2ZYZ - chains C and D of the 4 polymer chains in the assembly; structure by X-ray diffraction, 1.70 A resolution.

== Chain C ==
Name: Putative uncharacterized protein PAE0789
From: Pyrobaculum aerophilum
Reference sequence: Q8ZYG6 (Q8ZYG6_PYRAE); residues 1-96 here = UniProt positions 1-96
Amino-acid sequence (116 residues; row label = number of the first residue in the row; numbers below 1 keep their minus sign (Met-19 is residue -19)):
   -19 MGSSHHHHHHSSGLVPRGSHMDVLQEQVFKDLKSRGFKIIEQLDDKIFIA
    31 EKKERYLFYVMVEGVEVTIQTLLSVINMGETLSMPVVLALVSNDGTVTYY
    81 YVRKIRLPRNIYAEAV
Disordered / not traced: -19 to 0
Sequence notes: expression tag (-19 to 0)

== Chain D ==
Name: tRNA-splicing endonuclease
From: Pyrobaculum aerophilum
Notes: EC 3.1.27.9
Reference sequence: Q8ZVI1 (ENDA_PYRAE); numbering as in UniProt (aligned over 1-183)
Amino-acid sequence (183 residues; each row starts with the number of its first residue):
     1 MIGYLRGLAVIVEDVEFARRLYKEGFYGRFLGYDKVKRDEVEKINAPLIL
    51 GLYEALYLAEKGRLKVMGEDGREVAPEELAALGRERMRNFDEIYKIYKYF
   101 RDLGYVVKSGLKFGALFSVYEKGPGIDHAPMVVVFLEPDKGISATDITRG
   151 GRLSHSVRKTWTLATVLRQTGEVVLLGFGWARL
UniProt features mapped onto this chain:
  - active site: Tyr120, His128, Lys159
What the authors report for this chain:
  - mutagenesis - R29DEL, L31DEL, D34DEL: abolished catalytic activity
  - mutagenesis - R29DEL, L31DEL, D34DEL: unchanged binding to Putative uncharacterized protein PAE0789 (chain C)

== How chain C and chain D interact ==
Residue-residue contacts (65; chain C residue first):
  Leu12(C) - Leu183(D)  hydrophobic
  Arg15(C) - Leu183(D)  hydrogen bond (side chain-backbone)
  Phe17(C) - Leu183(D)  hydrophobic
  Phe38(C) - Leu183(D)  hydrophobic
  Met41(C) - Ile142(D)
  Met41(C) - Ser143(D)
  Met41(C) - Ala144(D)
  Met41(C) - Ile147(D)  hydrophobic
  Glu46(C) - Lys140(D)  salt bridge
  Glu46(C) - Gly141(D)
  Glu46(C) - Ile142(D)
  Glu46(C) - Ser143(D)
  Val47(C) - Gly141(D)
  Val47(C) - Ile142(D)  hydrogen bond (backbone-backbone)
  Gln50(C) - Gln169(D)  hydrogen bond
  Leu52(C) - Leu176(D)  hydrophobic
  Leu53(C) - Leu167(D)  hydrophobic
  Leu53(C) - Leu176(D)  hydrophobic
  Leu68(C) - Ile147(D)  hydrophobic
  Leu68(C) - Phe178(D)  hydrophobic
  Leu70(C) - Ile147(D)  hydrophobic
  Leu70(C) - Thr148(D)
  Tyr79(C) - Trp180(D)
  Tyr79(C) - Ala181(D)  hydrogen bond (backbone-backbone)
  Tyr79(C) - Leu183(D)  hydrophobic
  Tyr80(C) - Ile147(D)  hydrophobic
  Tyr80(C) - Gly151(D)
  Tyr80(C) - Lys159(D)
  Tyr80(C) - Gly179(D)
  Tyr80(C) - Trp180(D)
  Tyr80(C) - Ala181(D)
  Tyr81(C) - Gly177(D)
  Tyr81(C) - Phe178(D)
  Tyr81(C) - Gly179(D)  hydrogen bond (backbone-backbone)
  Tyr81(C) - Trp180(D)
  Tyr81(C) - Ala181(D)
  Val82(C) - Gly177(D)
  Val82(C) - Phe178(D)  hydrophobic
  Arg83(C) - Leu176(D)
  Arg83(C) - Gly177(D)  hydrogen bond (backbone-backbone)
  Lys84(C) - Glu172(D)  salt bridge
  Lys84(C) - Leu175(D)
  Lys84(C) - Leu176(D)
  Ile85(C) - Thr162(D)
  Ile85(C) - Leu175(D)  hydrogen bond (backbone-backbone)
  Ile85(C) - Leu176(D)
  Ile85(C) - Gly177(D)
  Leu87(C) - Phe100(D)  hydrophobic
  Leu87(C) - Leu103(D)  hydrophobic
  Leu87(C) - Tyr105(D)  hydrophobic
  Pro88(C) - Tyr105(D)  hydrogen bond (backbone-side chain)
  Arg89(C) - Asp102(D)  hydrogen bond (side chain-backbone)
  Arg89(C) - Leu103(D)
  Asn90(C) - Leu103(D)  hydrogen bond (backbone-backbone)
  Asn90(C) - Gly104(D)  hydrogen bond (side chain-backbone)
  Asn90(C) - Tyr105(D)
  Asn90(C) - Glu121(D)  hydrogen bond (side chain-backbone)
  Tyr92(C) - Glu121(D)
  Tyr92(C) - Lys122(D)
  Ala93(C) - Gly104(D)
  Glu94(C) - Lys23(D)
  Glu94(C) - Gly25(D)
  Glu94(C) - Arg38(D)  salt bridge
  Ala95(C) - Glu24(D)
  Val96(C) - Arg63(D)
Other interface residues (no listed pair), chain C (37 interface residues in all): Lys32, Val42, Glu43, Val45, Thr48, Ile49, Ile56, Val67, Thr78
Other interface residues (no listed pair), chain D (41 interface residues in all): Phe26, Tyr99, Tyr120, Leu136, Thr145, Trp161, Arg168, Val174

== Summary ==
37 residues of chain C face 41 of chain D across their interface, with 12 hydrogen bonds and 3 salt bridges.
Among the polar pairs are Glu46(C)-Lys140(D), Lys84(C)-Glu172(D) and Glu94(C)-Arg38(D). The paper reports that
R29DEL, L31DEL and D34DEL of chain D abolish catalytic activity; R29DEL, L31DEL and D34DEL of chain D leave
binding to Putative uncharacterized protein PAE0789 (chain C) unchanged.
Chain C is Putative uncharacterized protein PAE0789 and chain D is tRNA-splicing endonuclease, both from
Pyrobaculum aerophilum; the structure, Pyrobaculum aerophilum splicing endonuclease, was determined by X-ray
diffraction.
